PDB entry 3FO1 | X-ray diffraction, 2.20 A resolution | chains L and H of the 4 polymer chains in the assembly

Chain L:
Protein: Catalytic antibody Fab 13G5 kappa light chain chimera
Source organism: Mus musculus, Homo sapiens
Notes: antibody fragment or engineered binder
Amino-acid sequence (219 residues; numbered 1 to 219; the number before each row is that of its first residue):
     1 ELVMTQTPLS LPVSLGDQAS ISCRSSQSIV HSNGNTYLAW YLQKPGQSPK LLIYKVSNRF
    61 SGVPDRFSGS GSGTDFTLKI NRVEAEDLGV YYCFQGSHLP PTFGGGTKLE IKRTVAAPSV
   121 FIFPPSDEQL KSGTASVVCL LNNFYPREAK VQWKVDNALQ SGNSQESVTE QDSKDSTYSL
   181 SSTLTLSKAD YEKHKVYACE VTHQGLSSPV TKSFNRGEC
Disordered / not traced: 217-219
Disulfide bonds: Cys23-Cys93, Cys139-Cys199
Sequence notes: engineered mutation Ala39 (Glu in 3FO1)
Small-molecule neighbours: BZH (5-[(2-amino-1H-benzimidazol-6-yl)amino]-5-oxopentanoic acid): His31, Phe94, Gly96, Ser97, His98, Leu99, Pro101

Chain H:
Protein: Catalytic antibody Fab 13G5 IgG2b heavy chain chimera
Source organism: Mus musculus, Homo sapiens
Notes: antibody fragment or engineered binder
Amino-acid sequence (229 residues; each row starts with the number of its first residue):
     1 DVQLLESGPG LVAPSQSLSI TCTVSGFSLT NYGVDWVRQP PGKGLEWVGV IWSGGSTNYN
    61 SALMSRLSIS KDNSKSQVFL KMNSLQTDDT AVYYCAKHWG GYYIPYGMDH WGQGTTVTVS
   121 SASTKGPSVF PLAPSSKSTS GGTAALGCLV KDYFPEPVTV SWNSGALTSG VHTFPAVLQS
   181 SGLYSLSSVV TVPSSSLGTQ TYICNVNHKP SNTKVDKKVE PKSCDKTHT
Disordered / not traced: 135-139, 222-229
Disulfide bonds: Cys22-Cys95, Cys148-Cys204
Small-molecule neighbours: BZH (5-[(2-amino-1H-benzimidazol-6-yl)amino]-5-oxopentanoic acid): Asp35, Trp47, Val50, Trp52, His98, Tyr103, Ile104, Pro105, Met108

Chain L / chain H interface:
Contacting residue pairs (65; chain L residue first):
  Glu1(L) - Ser61(H)
  His31(L) - Tyr103(H)
  His31(L) - Ile104(H)
  Asn33(L) - Tyr103(H)  hydrogen bond
  Tyr37(L) - Ile104(H)  hydrophobic
  Tyr41(L) - Gly107(H)
  Tyr41(L) - Met108(H)  hydrogen bond (side chain-backbone)
  Gln43(L) - Gln39(H)  hydrogen bond
  Gln43(L) - Tyr94(H)  hydrogen bond
  Ser48(L) - Tyr94(H)
  Ser48(L) - Trp111(H)
  Ser48(L) - Gly112(H)  hydrogen bond (side chain-backbone)
  Ser48(L) - Gln113(H)
  Pro49(L) - Leu45(H)  hydrophobic
  Pro49(L) - Trp111(H)
  Leu51(L) - Gly107(H)
  Leu51(L) - Met108(H)
  Tyr54(L) - Trp99(H)
  Tyr54(L) - Tyr106(H)
  Lys55(L) - Tyr106(H)  hydrogen bond
  Phe60(L) - Trp99(H)  hydrophobic
  Phe60(L) - Asp109(H)
  Tyr92(L) - Gln39(H)  hydrogen bond
  Tyr92(L) - Gly44(H)
  Tyr92(L) - Leu45(H)
  Phe94(L) - Met108(H)  hydrophobic
  Gly96(L) - Ile104(H)
  Leu99(L) - Asn58(H)
  Pro100(L) - Trp47(H)  hydrophobic
  Pro100(L) - Ser61(H)
  Pro101(L) - Trp47(H)
  Phe103(L) - Val37(H)  hydrophobic
  Phe103(L) - Leu45(H)
  Phe103(L) - Trp47(H)
  Phe103(L) - Met108(H)  hydrophobic
  Phe121(L) - Ser140(H)
  Phe121(L) - Ala145(H)  hydrophobic
  Phe123(L) - Leu132(H)  hydrophobic
  Phe123(L) - Ala133(H)
  Phe123(L) - Ala145(H)
  Ser126(L) - Phe130(H)
  Ser126(L) - Pro131(H)
  Glu128(L) - Pro131(H)
  Glu128(L) - Lys217(H)  salt bridge
  Gln129(L) - Phe130(H)
  Gln129(L) - Lys151(H)
  Ser136(L) - Leu149(H)
  Ser136(L) - Lys151(H)
  Val138(L) - Leu132(H)  hydrophobic
  Leu140(L) - Phe174(H)  hydrophobic
  Leu140(L) - Val189(H)  hydrophobic
  Asn142(L) - His172(H)
  Asn142(L) - Thr191(H)
  Asn143(L) - His172(H)  hydrogen bond
  Gln165(L) - Val177(H)
  Gln165(L) - Leu178(H)
  Glu166(L) - Val177(H)
  Ser167(L) - Phe174(H)
  Ser167(L) - Pro175(H)  hydrogen bond (side chain-backbone)
  Val168(L) - Pro175(H)
  Thr169(L) - Phe174(H)
  Ser179(L) - His172(H)  hydrogen bond
  Ser179(L) - Phe174(H)
  Leu180(L) - Phe174(H)
  Ser181(L) - Phe174(H)
Other interface residues (no listed pair), chain L (42 interface residues in all): Ala39, Gly105, Ser119, Thr134, Asp172
Other interface residues (no listed pair), chain H (41 interface residues in all): Lys43, Glu46, Tyr59, Pro105, Leu146, Gln179, Ser187

Summary:
The interface between chain L and chain H involves 42 residues on one side and 41 on the other, with 10
hydrogen bonds and 1 salt bridge. Polar contacts include Glu128(L)-Lys217(H), Asn33(L)-Tyr103(H) and
Tyr41(L)-Met108(H). Compound BZH is bound between chain L and chain H.
Here chain L is Catalytic antibody Fab 13G5 kappa light chain chimera and chain H is Catalytic antibody Fab
13G5 IgG2b heavy chain chimera, both from Mus musculus, Homo sapiens. Entry 3FO1 (Crystal structure of hapten
complex of catalytic elimination antibody 13G5 (Glu(L39)Ala mutant)) was determined by X-ray diffraction
together with 3FO0 and 3FO2 from the same study.
